PDB entry 9BNG | electron microscopy, 3.73 A resolution | chains E and F of the 6 polymer chains in the assembly

# Chain E
Molecule: Collagen alpha-1(XVIII) chain, Processed angiotensin-converting enzyme 2
Organism: Homo sapiens
UniProtKB: chimeric construct of P39060, Q9BYF1: residues -54 to 1 from P39060 (COIA1_HUMAN) positions 1442-1497 (UniProt number = residue number + 1496); residues 19-615 from Q9BYF1 positions 19-615 (same numbers)
Amino-acid sequence (696 residues; row label = number of the first residue in the row; numbers below 1 keep their minus sign (Met-80 is residue -80)):
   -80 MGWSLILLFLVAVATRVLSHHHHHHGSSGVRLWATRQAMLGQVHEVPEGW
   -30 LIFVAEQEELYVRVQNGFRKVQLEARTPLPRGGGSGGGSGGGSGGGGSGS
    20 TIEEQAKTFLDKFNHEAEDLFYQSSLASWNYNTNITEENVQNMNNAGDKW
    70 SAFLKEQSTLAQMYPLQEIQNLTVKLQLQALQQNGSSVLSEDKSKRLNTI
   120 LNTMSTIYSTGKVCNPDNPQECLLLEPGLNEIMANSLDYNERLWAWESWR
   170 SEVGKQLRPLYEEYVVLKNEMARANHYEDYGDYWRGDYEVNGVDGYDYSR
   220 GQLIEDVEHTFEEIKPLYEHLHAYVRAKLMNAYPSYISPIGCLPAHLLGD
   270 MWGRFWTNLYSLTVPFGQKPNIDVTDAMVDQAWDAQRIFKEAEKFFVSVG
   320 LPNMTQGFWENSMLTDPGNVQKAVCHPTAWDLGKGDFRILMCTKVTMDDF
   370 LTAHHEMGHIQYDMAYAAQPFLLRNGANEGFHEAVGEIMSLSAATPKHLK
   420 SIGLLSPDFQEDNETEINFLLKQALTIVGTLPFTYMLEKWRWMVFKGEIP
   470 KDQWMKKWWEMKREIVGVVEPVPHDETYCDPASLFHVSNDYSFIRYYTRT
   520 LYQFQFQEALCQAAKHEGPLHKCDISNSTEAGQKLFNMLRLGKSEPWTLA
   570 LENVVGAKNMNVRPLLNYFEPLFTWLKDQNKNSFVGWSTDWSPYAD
Not modelled in the structure: -80 to 18, 249-250
Sequence notes: initiating methionine (-80); expression tag (-79 to -55); linker (2-18)
Swiss-Prot annotation at these positions:
  - region (Interaction with SARS-CoV spike glycoprotein): Asp30 to Tyr41, Met82 to Pro84, Lys353 to Arg357
  - active site: Glu375 (Proton acceptor), His505 (Proton donor)
  - binding site (chloride): Arg169, Trp477, Lys481
  - binding site (substrate): Arg273, His345, Pro346, Tyr515
  - binding site (Zn(2+)): His374, His378, Glu402
  - glycosylation (N-linked (GlcNAc...) asparagine): Asn53, Asn90, Asn103, Asn322, Asn432, Asn546
Disulfides: Cys133-Cys141, Cys344-Cys361, Cys530-Cys542
What the authors report for this chain:
  - mutagenesis - N51C/V343C (55.9 +/- 0.06 degC): increased stability
  - mutagenesis - R273Q, H345F: abolished catalytic activity
  - mutagenesis - R273Q, H345F: unchanged binding to Spike glycoprotein (chain F)
  - mutagenesis - R273Q (Tm change 2.4 degC), H345F (Tm change 1.8 degC): decreased stability

# Chain F
Molecule: Spike glycoprotein
Organism: Severe acute respiratory syndrome coronavirus 2
Notes: fragment: extracellular portion
UniProtKB: P0DTC2 (SPIKE_SARS2); residue numbers follow UniProt; this construct covers 1-1208
Amino-acid sequence (1288 residues; each row starts with the number of its first residue):
     1 MFVFLVLLPLVSSQCVNLTTRTQLPPAYTNSFTRGVYYPDKVFRSSVLHS
    51 TQDLFLPFFSNVTWFHAIHVSGTNGTKRFDNPVLPFNDGVYFASTEKSNI
   101 IRGWIFGTTLDSKTQSLLIVNNATNVVIKVCEFQFCNDPFLGVYYHKNNK
   151 SWMESEFRVYSSANNCTFEYVSQPFLMDLEGKQGNFKNLREFVFKNIDGY
   201 FKIYSKHTPINLVRDLPQGFSALEPLVDLPIGINITRFQTLLALHRSYLT
   251 PGDSSSGWTAGAAAYYVGYLQPRTFLLKYNENGTITDAVDCALDPLSETK
   301 CTLKSFTVEKGIYQTSNFRVQPTESIVRFPNITNLCPFGEVFNATRFASV
   351 YAWNRKRISNCVADYSVLYNSASFSTFKCYGVSPTKLNDLCFTNVYADSF
   401 VIRGDEVRQIAPGQTGKIADYNYKLPDDFTGCVIAWNSNNLDSKVGGNYN
   451 YLYRLFRKSNLKPFERDISTEIYQAGSTPCNGVEGFNCYFPLQSYGFQPT
   501 NGVGYQPYRVVVLSFELLHAPATVCGPKKSTNLVKNKCVNFNFNGLTGTG
   551 VLTESNKKFLPFQQFGRDIADTTDAVRDPQTLEILDITPCSFGGVSVITP
   601 GTNTSNQVAVLYQDVNCTEVPVAIHADQLTPTWRVYSTGSNVFQTRAGCL
   651 IGAEHVNNSYECDIPIGAGICASYQTQTNSPGSASSVASQSIIAYTMSLG
   701 AENSVAYSNNSIAIPTNFTISVTTEILPVSMTKTSVDCTMYICGDSTECS
   751 NLLLQYGSFCTQLNRALTGIAVEQDKNTQEVFAQVKQIYKTPPIKDFGGF
   801 NFSQILPDPSKPSKRSPIEDLLFNKVTLADAGFIKQYGDCLGDIAARDLI
   851 CAQKFNGLTVLPPLLTDEMIAQYTSALLAGTITSGWTFGAGPALQIPFPM
   901 QMAYRFNGIGVTQNVLYENQKLIANQFNSAIGKIQDSLSSTPSALGKLQD
   951 VVNQNAQALNTLVKQLSSNFGAISSVLNDILSRLDPPEAEVQIDRLITGR
  1001 LQSLQTYVTQQLIRAAEIRASANLAATKMSECVLGQSKRVDFCGKGYHLM
  1051 SFPQSAPHGVVFLHVTYVPAQEKNFTTAPAICHDGKAHFPREGVFVSNGT
  1101 HWFVTQRNFYEPQIITTDNTFVSGNCDVVIGIVNNTVYDPLQPELDSFKE
  1151 ELDKYFKNHTSPDVDLGDISGINASVVNIQKEIDRLNEVAKNLNESLIDL
  1201 QELGKYEQGSGYIPEAPRDGQAYVRKDGEWVLLSTFLGRSLEVLFQGPGH
  1251 HHHHHHHSAWSHPQFEKGGGSGGGGSGGSAWSHPQFEK
Not modelled in the structure: 1-26, 70-79, 144-164, 173-185, 246-262, 623-635, 677-688, 828-853, 1145-1288
Sequence notes: engineered mutation Gly682 (Arg in P0DTC2), Ser683 (Arg in P0DTC2), Ser685 (Arg in P0DTC2), Pro817 (Phe in P0DTC2), Pro892 (Ala in P0DTC2), Pro899 (Ala in P0DTC2), Pro942 (Ala in P0DTC2), Pro986 (Lys in P0DTC2), Pro987 (Val in P0DTC2); expression tag (1209-1288)
Swiss-Prot annotation at these positions:
  - region: Asn280 to Cys301 (Putative superantigen), Arg403 to Asp405 (Integrin-binding motif), Asn448 to Phe456 (Immunodominant HLA epitope recognized by the CD8+), Pro681, Ala684 (Putative superantigen), Ser816 to Tyr837 (Fusion peptide 1), Lys835 to Phe855 (Fusion peptide 2), Asp1163 to Glu1202 (Heptad repeat 2)
  - site: Arg815, Ser816 (Cleavage)
  - glycosylation: Asn17 (N-linked (GlcNAc...) (complex) asparagine), Asn61 (N-linked (GlcNAc...) (hybrid) asparagine), Asn74 (N-linked (GlcNAc...) (complex) asparagine), Asn122 (N-linked (GlcNAc...) (hybrid) asparagine), Asn149 (N-linked (GlcNAc...) (complex) asparagine), Asn165 (N-linked (GlcNAc...) (complex) asparagine), Asn234 (N-linked (GlcNAc...) (high mannose) asparagine), Asn282 (N-linked (GlcNAc...) (complex) asparagine), Thr323 (O-linked (GalNAc) threonine), Ser325 (O-linked (HexNAc...) serine), Asn331 (N-linked (GlcNAc...) (complex) asparagine), Asn343 (N-linked (GlcNAc...) (complex) asparagine), Asn603 (N-linked (GlcNAc...) (hybrid) asparagine), Asn616 (N-linked (GlcNAc...) (complex) asparagine), Asn657 (N-linked (GlcNAc...) (complex) asparagine), Thr676 (O-linked (GlcNAc...) threonine), Thr678 (O-linked (GlcNAc...) threonine), Asn709 (N-linked (GlcNAc...) (high mannose) asparagine), Asn717 (N-linked (GlcNAc...) (hybrid) asparagine), Asn801 (N-linked (GlcNAc...) (hybrid) asparagine) and 6 more in UniProt
  - natural variant: Leu5 (L5F: In strain: Iota/B.1.526), Ser13 (S13I: In strain: Epsilon/B.1.427/B.1.429), Leu18 (L18F: In strain: Beta/B.1.351, Gamma/P.1 and 1 more), Thr19 (T19I: In strain: Omicron/BQ.1.1, Omicron/XBB.1.5 and 1 more; T19R: In strain: Delta/B.1.617.2, Omicron/BA.2 and 4 more), Thr20 (T20N: In strain: Gamma/P.1), Leu24 to Ala27 (sequence variant, change not given here; In strain: Omicron/BA.2, Omicron/BA.2.12.1 and 6 more), Pro26 (P26S: In strain: Gamma/P.1), Gln52 (Q52H: In strain: Omicron/EG.5.1), Ala67 (A67V: In strain: Eta/B.1.525, Omicron/BA.1), His69 to Val70 (deletion: In strain: Alpha/B.1.1.7, Eta/B.1.525 and 5 more), Gly75 (G75V: In strain: Lambda/C.37), Thr76 (T76I: In strain: Lambda/C.37), 82 further natural variant entries in UniProt
  - mutagenesis: His69 to Val70 (Increased incorporation of cleaved spike into virions), Asn121 (N121Q: Partial loss of biliverdin affinity), Arg190 (R190K: Partial loss of biliverdin affinity), Asn234 (N234Q: Increased resistance to neutralizing antibodies), Asn331 (N331Q: Reduced viral infectivity), Asn343 (N343Q: Reduced viral infectivity), Leu452 (L452R: Increased resistance to neutralizing antibodies. Decreases HLA binding to NF9 epitope. Increased binding affinity to human ACE2), Tyr453 (Y453F: Decreased HLA binding to NF9 epitope. Increased binding affinity to human ACE2), Ala475 (A475V: Increased resistance to neutralizing antibodies), Val483 (V483A: Increased resistance to neutralizing antibodies), Glu484 (E484D: Increased replication in human TMEM106B overexpressing cells), Phe490 (F490L: Increased resistance to neutralizing antibodies and human covalescent sera neutralization), 12 further mutagenesis entries in UniProt
Disulfides: Cys131-Cys166, Cys291-Cys301, Cys336-Cys361, Cys379-Cys432, Cys391-Cys525, Cys480-Cys488, Cys617-Cys649, Cys662-Cys671, Cys738-Cys760, Cys743-Cys749, Cys1032-Cys1043, Cys1082-Cys1126
Glycans and other covalent adducts: N-acetylglucosamine (NAG) linked to Asn122, Asn165, Asn234, Asn282, Asn331, Asn343, Asn616, Asn657, Asn709, Asn717, Asn801, Asn1074, Asn1098

# Chain E / chain F interface
Residue-residue contacts (39; chain E residue first):
  Ser19(E) with Ala475(F), hydrogen bond (backbone-backbone); Gly476(F)
  Gln24(E) with Gly476(F); Ser477(F); Asn487(F), hydrogen bond; Tyr489(F), hydrogen bond (backbone-side chain)
  Thr27(E) with Phe456(F); Ala475(F); Tyr489(F)
  Phe28(E) with Tyr489(F), hydrogen bond (backbone-side chain)
  Asp30(E) with Leu455(F); Phe456(F)
  Lys31(E) with Glu484(F), salt bridge; Tyr489(F)
  His34(E) with Leu455(F); Phe456(F)
  Asp38(E) with Tyr449(F), hydrogen bond
  Tyr41(E) with Gly446(F), hydrogen bond (side chain-backbone); Gly447(F); Tyr449(F); Gln498(F)
  Gln42(E) with Gly446(F), hydrogen bond (side chain-backbone); Tyr449(F)
  Tyr83(E) with Asn487(F), hydrogen bond; Tyr489(F), hydrogen bond
  Thr324(E) with Thr500(F)
  Gly326(E) with Pro499(F); Thr500(F)
  Glu329(E) with Pro499(F)
  Asn330(E) with Thr500(F)
  Lys353(E) with Tyr449(F); Gly496(F); Gln498(F); Asn501(F), hydrogen bond (backbone-side chain); Tyr505(F)
  Gly354(E) with Thr500(F), hydrogen bond (backbone-side chain); Asn501(F), hydrogen bond (backbone-backbone)
  Asp355(E) with Thr500(F), hydrogen bond
  Arg357(E) with Val445(F)
Interface residues without a listed pair, chain E (22 interface residues in all): Leu45, Phe327, Phe356
Interface residues without a listed pair, chain F (22 interface residues in all): Gln493, Ser494, Tyr495, Gly502

# In short
The chain E/chain F interface involves 22 residues from each chain, with 13 hydrogen bonds and 1 salt bridge.
Polar contacts include Lys31(E)-Glu484(F), Gln24(E)-Asn487(F) and Gln24(E)-Tyr489(F). The paper reports that
R273Q and H345F of chain E abolish catalytic activity; R273Q and H345F of chain E reduce stability.
Chain E is Collagen alpha-1(XVIII) chain, Processed angiotensin-converting enzyme 2 (Homo sapiens) and chain F
is Spike glycoprotein (Severe acute respiratory syndrome coronavirus 2); the structure, SARS-CoV-2 spike
HexaPro protein in complex with T18A trimeric antagonist, was determined by electron microscopy, deposited
together with 9BNB, 9BNC, 9BND, 9BNE and 9BNF.
